Entry 8JFH (X-ray diffraction, 1.80 A resolution); this record covers chains C and D of the 6 polymer chains in the assembly.

== Chain C (and D) ==
Protein: 3-oxoacyl-[acyl-carrier-protein] reductase
Source organism: Helicobacter pylori
Notes: EC 1.1.1.100; chain D of this document is another copy of the same molecule, construct and numbering; everything in this record applies to it too
UniProtKB: G2M827 (G2M827_HELPX); residue numbers follow UniProt; this construct covers 1-247
Sequence (248 residues; numbered 0 to 247; the number before each row is that of its first residue; numbering starts at 0):
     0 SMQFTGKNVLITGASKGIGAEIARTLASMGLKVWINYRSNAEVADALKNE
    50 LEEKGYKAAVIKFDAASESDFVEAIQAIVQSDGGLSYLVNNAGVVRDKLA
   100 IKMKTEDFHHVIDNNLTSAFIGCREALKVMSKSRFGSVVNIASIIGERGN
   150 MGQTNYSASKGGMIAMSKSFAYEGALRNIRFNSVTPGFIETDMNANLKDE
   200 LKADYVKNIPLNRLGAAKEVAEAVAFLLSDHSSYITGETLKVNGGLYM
Unresolved in the structure: 191-200
Sequence notes: expression tag (0)

== How chain C and chain D interact ==
Residue-residue contacts - 68 pairs, chain C then chain D:
  S0(C) - S0(D)  hydrogen bond (backbone-backbone)
  S0(C) - M1(D)  hydrogen bond (backbone-backbone)
  S0(C) - Q2(D)
  S0(C) - H230(D)  hydrogen bond (backbone-side chain)
  M1(C) - H230(D)
  K167(C) - M247(D)
  A170(C) - M247(D)  hydrophobic
  Y171(C) - P209(D)  hydrophobic
  Y171(C) - M247(D)
  A174(C) - P209(D)
  A174(C) - L210(D)
  L175(C) - N211(D)
  F187(C) - Y233(D)
  I208(C) - Y233(D)
  P209(C) - Y171(D)  hydrophobic
  P209(C) - A174(D)
  P209(C) - L175(D)
  L210(C) - A174(D)
  L210(C) - S232(D)
  L210(C) - Y233(D)  hydrophobic
  N211(C) - L175(D)
  R212(C) - S232(D)  hydrogen bond (side chain-backbone)
  R212(C) - Y233(D)  hydrogen bond (backbone-side chain)
  L213(C) - Y233(D)
  G214(C) - Y233(D)  hydrogen bond (backbone-side chain)
  E218(C) - S232(D)  hydrogen bond
  E218(C) - Y233(D)  hydrogen bond (side chain-backbone)
  E221(C) - H230(D)  salt bridge
  F225(C) - A222(D)  hydrophobic
  F225(C) - F225(D)  hydrophobic
  F225(C) - L239(D)  hydrophobic
  H230(C) - M1(D)
  H230(C) - E221(D)  salt bridge
  S232(C) - L210(D)
  S232(C) - R212(D)  hydrogen bond (backbone-side chain)
  S232(C) - E218(D)  hydrogen bond
  Y233(C) - F187(D)
  Y233(C) - I208(D)
  Y233(C) - L210(D)  hydrophobic
  Y233(C) - R212(D)  hydrogen bond (side chain-backbone)
  Y233(C) - L213(D)
  Y233(C) - G214(D)  hydrogen bond (side chain-backbone)
  Y233(C) - E218(D)  hydrogen bond (backbone-side chain)
  Y233(C) - V241(D)
  Y233(C) - N242(D)  hydrogen bond (backbone-backbone)
  Y233(C) - G243(D)  hydrogen bond (backbone-backbone)
  I234(C) - L239(D)  hydrophobic
  I234(C) - K240(D)
  I234(C) - V241(D)  hydrophobic
  T235(C) - G243(D)
  T235(C) - G244(D)
  G236(C) - M247(D)
  E237(C) - T238(D)
  E237(C) - L239(D)
  E237(C) - K240(D)  salt bridge
  T238(C) - E237(D)
  L239(C) - E237(D)
  K240(C) - I234(D)
  K240(C) - E237(D)  salt bridge
  V241(C) - Y233(D)
  N242(C) - Y233(D)  hydrogen bond (backbone-backbone)
  G243(C) - Y233(D)  hydrogen bond (backbone-backbone)
  G243(C) - T235(D)
  G244(C) - T235(D)
  M247(C) - K167(D)
  M247(C) - A170(D)  hydrophobic
  M247(C) - Y171(D)  hydrophobic
  M247(C) - G236(D)
Also at the interface, not in a pair above, chain C (36 interface residues in all): I188, A222, D229
Also at the interface, not in a pair above, chain D (38 interface residues in all): R179, I188, D229

== Overview ==
36 residues of chain C face 38 of chain D across their interface, with 17 hydrogen bonds and 4 salt bridges.
Polar contacts include E221(C)-H230(D), E237(C)-K240(D) and S0(C)-H230(D).
Chain C and chain D are both 3-oxoacyl-[acyl-carrier-protein] reductase (Helicobacter pylori); the structure,
Crystal structure of 3-oxoacyl-ACP reductase FabG in complex with NADP+ and 3-keto-octanoyl-ACP from
Helicobacter pylori in ..., was determined by X-ray diffraction together with 8JFG, 8JFI and 8JFN from the
same study.
